8U81 - chains K5 and B1 of the 20 polymer chains in the assembly; structure by electron microscopy, 3.82 A resolution.

Chain K5:
Name: BTB/POZ domain-containing protein KCTD5
From: Homo sapiens
UniProtKB: Q9NXV2 (KCTD5_HUMAN); residues 1-233 here = UniProt positions 1-233
Sequence (233 residues; row label = number of the first residue in the row):
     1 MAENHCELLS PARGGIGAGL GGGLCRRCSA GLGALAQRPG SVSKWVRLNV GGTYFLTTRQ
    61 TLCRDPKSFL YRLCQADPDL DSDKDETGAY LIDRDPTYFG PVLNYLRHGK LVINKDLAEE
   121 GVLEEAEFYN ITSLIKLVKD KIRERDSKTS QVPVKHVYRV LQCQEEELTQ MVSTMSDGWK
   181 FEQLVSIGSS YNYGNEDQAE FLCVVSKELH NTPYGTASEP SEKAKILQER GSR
Not modelled in the structure: 1-39
UniProt features mapped onto this chain:
  - modified residue: A2 (N-acetylalanine), S10 (Phosphoserine)
From the paper describing this entry:
  - mutagenesis - F128A, L161R: abolished catalytic activity (ubiquitylation activity)
  - mutagenesis - L209*: decreased catalytic activity (activity)
  - mutagenesis - F128A: unchanged binding to Gbeta 
  - mutagenesis - L161R: abolished catalytic activity with Guanine nucleotide-binding protein G(I)/G(S)/G(T) subunit beta-1 (chain B1)
  - mutagenesis - L209* (10-fold): decreased binding to Guanine nucleotide-binding protein G(I)/G(S)/G(T) subunit beta-1 (chain B1)
  - mutagenesis - L209*: decreased catalytic activity with Guanine nucleotide-binding protein G(I)/G(S)/G(T) subunit beta-1 (chain B1)

Chain B1:
Name: Guanine nucleotide-binding protein G(I)/G(S)/G(T) subunit beta-1
From: Homo sapiens
UniProtKB: P62873 (GBB1_HUMAN); numbering as in UniProt (aligned over 1-340)
Sequence (340 residues; numbered 1 to 340; the number before each row is that of its first residue):
     1 MSELDQLRQE AEQLKNQIRD ARKACADATL SQITNNIDPV GRIQMRTRRT LRGHLAKIYA
    61 MHWGTDSRLL VSASQDGKLI IWDSYTTNKV HAIPLRSSWV MTCAYAPSGN YVACGGLDNI
   121 CSIYNLKTRE GNVRVSRELA GHTGYLSCCR FLDDNQIVTS SGDTTCALWD IETGQQTTTF
   181 TGHTGDVMSL SLAPDTRLFV SGACDASAKL WDVREGMCRQ TFTGHESDIN AICFFPNGNA
   241 FATGSDDATC RLFDLRADQE LMTYSHDNII CGITSVSFSK SGRLLLAGYD DFNCNVWDAL
   301 KADRAGVLAG HDNRVSCLGV TDDGMAVATG SWDSFLKIWN
Not modelled in the structure: 1
UniProt features mapped onto this chain:
  - modified residue: S2 (N-acetylserine), H266 (Phosphohistidine)
  - natural variant: L30 (L30F: In MRD42; uncertain significance), R52 (R52G: In MRD42), G64 (G64V: In MRD42), D76 (D76E: In MRD42; D76G: In MRD42), G77 (G77S: In MRD42), K78 (K78R: In MRD42), I80 (I80N: In MRD42; I80T: In MRD42), H91 (H91R: In MRD42; uncertain significance), A92 (A92T: In MRD42), P94 (P94S: In MRD42), L95 (L95P: In MRD42), R96 (R96L: In MRD42), 5 further natural variant entries in UniProt
From the paper describing this entry:
  - post-translational modification sites: K23
  - mutagenesis - K78E, K89E, A92D: abolished catalytic activity (ubiquitylation activity)
  - mutagenesis - K78E, K89E, A92D: abolished catalytic activity with BTB/POZ domain-containing protein KCTD5 (chain K5)

How chain K5 and chain B1 interact:
Pairs across the interface - 13 pairs, chain K5 then chain B1:
  N211(K5) with E130(B1), hydrogen bond; R134(B1)
  T216(K5) with E130(B1); R134(B1)
  A217(K5) with R129(B1), hydrogen bond (backbone-side chain)
  S218(K5) with T128(B1); R129(B1), hydrogen bond (side chain-backbone); E130(B1)
  E219(K5) with R129(B1), hydrogen bond (backbone-side chain)
  S221(K5) with R129(B1)
  Q228(K5) with K127(B1); T128(B1); R129(B1)
Other interface residues (no listed pair), chain K5 (12 interface residues in all): V154, A224, K225, E229, R233
Other interface residues (no listed pair), chain B1 (6 interface residues in all): R68
Interface features reported in the paper:
  - hot spots on chain K5 (mutagenesis) - L161R: abolished binding to Guanine nucleotide-binding protein G(I)/G(S)/G(T) subunit beta-1 (chain B1)
  - hot spots on chain B1 (mutagenesis) - K78E, K89E, A92D: abolished binding to BTB/POZ domain-containing protein KCTD5 (chain K5)

In short:
The interface between chain K5 and chain B1 involves 12 residues on one side and 6 on the other; the contacts
include 4 hydrogen bonds. Polar pairs include N211(K5)-E130(B1), A217(K5)-R129(B1) and S218(K5)-R129(B1). The
paper reports that K78E, K89E and A92D of chain B1 abolish catalytic activity (ubiquitylation activity); a
modification site at K23(B1); 6 substitutions were tested in all.
Here chain K5 is BTB/POZ domain-containing protein KCTD5 and chain B1 is Guanine nucleotide-binding protein
G(I)/G(S)/G(T) subunit beta-1, both from Homo sapiens. Entry 8U81 (KCTD5/Cullin3/Gbeta1gamma2 Complex: State A
From Composite RELION Multi-body Refinement Map) was determined by electron microscopy (same publication as
8U7Z, 8U80, 8U82, 8U83 and 8U84).
